3FK6 - chains A and B; structure by X-ray diffraction, 2.10 A resolution.

Chain A (and B):
Molecule: Tetracycline repressor protein class B from transposon Tn10, Tetracycline repressor protein class D
Source organism: Escherichia coli
Notes: fragment: DNA-binding domain (residues 1-50) and the effector-binding domain (residues 51-208); chain B of this document is another copy of the same molecule, construct and numbering; everything in this record applies to it too
UniProtKB: chimeric construct of P04483, P0ACT4: residues 1-50 from P04483 (TETR2_ECOLX) positions 1-50 (same numbers); residues 51-208 from P0ACT4 positions 51-208 (same numbers)
Sequence (208 residues; each row starts with the number of its first residue):
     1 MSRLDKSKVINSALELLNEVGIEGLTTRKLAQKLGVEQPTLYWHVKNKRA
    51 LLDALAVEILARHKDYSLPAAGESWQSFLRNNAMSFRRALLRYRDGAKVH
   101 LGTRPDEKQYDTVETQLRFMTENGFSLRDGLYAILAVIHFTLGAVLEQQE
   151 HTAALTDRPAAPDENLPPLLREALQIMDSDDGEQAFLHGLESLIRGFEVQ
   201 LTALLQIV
Unresolved in the structure: 1-3, 156-164, 208 (chain B: 1-2, 156-163, 205-208)
Differences from the reference sequence: engineered mutation K64 (His in P0ACT4), L135 (Ser in P0ACT4), I138 (Ser in P0ACT4)
Curated features (UniProtKB/Swiss-Prot):
  - binding site (tetracycline): N82
  - binding site (Mg(2+)): H100

Interface between chain A and chain B:
Pairs across the interface (113; chain A residue first):
  E23(A) - E23(B)
  K48(A) - E23(B)  salt bridge
  R49(A) - E150(B)  salt bridge
  R49(A) - A154(B)
  H100(A) - E147(B)
  L101(A) - K98(B)
  L101(A) - L146(B)  hydrophobic
  L101(A) - E147(B)
  L101(A) - E150(B)
  G102(A) - E147(B)  hydrogen bond (backbone-side chain)
  G102(A) - E150(B)
  G102(A) - H151(B)
  T103(A) - H151(B)
  R104(A) - H151(B)
  R104(A) - L174(B)
  R104(A) - M177(B)
  E107(A) - E164(B)
  Y110(A) - L166(B)  hydrophobic
  Y110(A) - L170(B)  hydrophobic
  V113(A) - L170(B)  hydrophobic
  E114(A) - P167(B)
  E114(A) - P168(B)
  E114(A) - L169(B)  hydrogen bond (side chain-backbone)
  E114(A) - L170(B)  hydrogen bond (side chain-backbone)
  L117(A) - L169(B)
  L117(A) - L170(B)
  R118(A) - L169(B)
  L127(A) - E172(B)
  L127(A) - A173(B)
  L127(A) - I176(B)  hydrophobic
  R128(A) - I176(B)
  R128(A) - Q184(B)
  D129(A) - H188(B)  salt bridge
  L131(A) - A173(B)
  L131(A) - I176(B)  hydrophobic
  L131(A) - M177(B)  hydrophobic
  Y132(A) - I176(B)
  Y132(A) - Q184(B)  hydrogen bond
  Y132(A) - A185(B)  hydrophobic
  Y132(A) - H188(B)
  L135(A) - M177(B)  hydrophobic
  A136(A) - F140(B)  hydrophobic
  A136(A) - G189(B)
  H139(A) - H139(B)
  H139(A) - G143(B)
  H139(A) - A144(B)
  H139(A) - E147(B)
  F140(A) - A136(B)
  F140(A) - H139(B)
  F140(A) - F140(B)  hydrophobic
  L142(A) - E147(B)
  G143(A) - H139(B)
  G143(A) - G143(B)
  A144(A) - H139(B)
  L146(A) - L101(B)  hydrophobic
  L146(A) - L146(B)  hydrophobic
  E147(A) - H100(B)
  E147(A) - L101(B)
  E147(A) - G102(B)  hydrogen bond (side chain-backbone)
  E147(A) - R104(B)  salt bridge
  E147(A) - H139(B)
  E147(A) - L142(B)
  E150(A) - L101(B)
  E150(A) - G102(B)
  H151(A) - G102(B)  hydrogen bond (side chain-backbone)
  H151(A) - R104(B)  hydrogen bond
  N165(A) - E107(B)
  N165(A) - Y110(B)
  L166(A) - Y110(B)
  P167(A) - Y110(B)
  P167(A) - E114(B)
  P168(A) - E114(B)
  L169(A) - E114(B)  hydrogen bond (backbone-side chain)
  L169(A) - L117(B)
  L169(A) - L127(B)  hydrophobic
  L170(A) - Y110(B)  hydrophobic
  L170(A) - V113(B)  hydrophobic
  L170(A) - E114(B)  hydrogen bond (backbone-side chain)
  L170(A) - L117(B)  hydrophobic
  E172(A) - L127(B)
  A173(A) - L117(B)  hydrophobic
  A173(A) - L127(B)  hydrophobic
  A173(A) - L131(B)
  L174(A) - R104(B)
  I176(A) - L127(B)  hydrophobic
  I176(A) - R128(B)
  M177(A) - R104(B)
  M177(A) - L135(B)  hydrophobic
  D180(A) - Y132(B)
  Q184(A) - R128(B)  hydrogen bond
  Q184(A) - Y132(B)  hydrogen bond
  H188(A) - Y132(B)
  H188(A) - A133(B)
  H188(A) - Q200(B)
  G189(A) - A136(B)
  G189(A) - L193(B)
  S192(A) - S192(B)
  S192(A) - L193(B)
  S192(A) - G196(B)
  S192(A) - F197(B)
  S192(A) - Q200(B)  hydrogen bond
  L193(A) - G189(B)
  L193(A) - L193(B)  hydrophobic
  R195(A) - Q200(B)
  G196(A) - S192(B)
  G196(A) - R195(B)
  G196(A) - G196(B)
  F197(A) - S192(B)
  V199(A) - V199(B)  hydrophobic
  Q200(A) - H188(B)
  Q200(A) - E191(B)
  Q200(A) - S192(B)  hydrogen bond
  Q200(A) - R195(B)
Interface residues without a listed pair, chain A (59 interface residues in all): I22, K98, T121, A133, A154, A185, E191
Interface residues without a listed pair, chain B (55 interface residues in all): I22, R49, P105, T121

In short:
Chain A and chain B form an interface of 59 and 55 residues respectively; the contacts include 13 hydrogen
bonds and 4 salt bridges. Polar pairs include K48(A)-E23(B), R49(A)-E150(B) and D129(A)-H188(B). Curated
annotation (UniProt) lists tetracycline-binding residue N82(A) and Mg2+-binding residue H100(A) on chain A.
Chain A and chain B are both Tetracycline repressor protein class B from transposon Tn10, Tetracycline
repressor protein class D (Escherichia coli); the structure, Crystal structure of TetR triple mutant (H64K,
S135L, S138I), was determined by X-ray diffraction (same publication as 3FK7).
